Entry 2P8P (X-ray diffraction, 2.70 A resolution); this record covers chains A and B of the 3 polymer chains in the assembly.

# Chain A
Molecule: nmAb 2F5, light chain
Organism: Homo sapiens
Amino-acid sequence (214 residues; numbered 1 to 214; the number before each row is that of its first residue):
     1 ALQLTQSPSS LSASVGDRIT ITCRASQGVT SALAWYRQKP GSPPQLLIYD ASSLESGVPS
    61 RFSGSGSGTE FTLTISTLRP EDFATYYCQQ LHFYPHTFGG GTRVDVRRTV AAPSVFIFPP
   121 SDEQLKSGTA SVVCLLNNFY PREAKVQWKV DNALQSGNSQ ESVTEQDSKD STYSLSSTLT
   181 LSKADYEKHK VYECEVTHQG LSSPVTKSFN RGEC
Disulfide bonds: Cys23-Cys88, Cys134-Cys194

# Chain B
Molecule: nmAb 2F5, heavy chain
Organism: Homo sapiens
Amino-acid sequence (235 residues; each row starts with the number of its first residue; note: 1 number in that range is skipped by the numbering (no residue carries it; nothing is unmodelled there); a row labelled like 35A-35B holds insertion residues (35A, then the next letters in order)):
     1 RITLKESGPP LVKPTQTLTL TCSFSGFSLS DFGVG
35A-35B VG
    36 WIRQPPGKAL EWLAIIYSDD DKRYSPSLNT RLTITKDTSK NQVVLVM
82A-82C TRV
    83 SPVDTATYFC AHRRGPTT
100A-100N LFGVPIARGPVNAM
   101 DVWGQGITVT ISSTSTKGPS VFPLAP
   128 SSKSTAGGTA ALGCLVKDYF PEPVTVSWNS GALTSGVHTF PAVLQSSGLY SLSSVVTVPS
   188 SSLGTQTYTC NVNHKPSNTK VDKRVEPKSC
Disordered / not traced: 128-135, 190-192, 215-217
Disulfide bonds: Cys22-Cys92, Cys141-Cys197

# How chain A and chain B interact
Residue-residue contacts (78; chain A residue first):
  Thr30(A) - Arg100H(B)  hydrogen bond
  Ala32(A) - Arg100H(B)
  Ala32(A) - Asn100L(B)
  Leu33(A) - Asn100L(B)
  Ala34(A) - Asn100L(B)
  Ala34(A) - Ala100M(B)  hydrophobic
  Tyr36(A) - Ala100M(B)
  Tyr36(A) - Met100N(B)  hydrogen bond (side chain-backbone)
  Tyr36(A) - Trp103(B)
  Gln38(A) - Gln39(B)  hydrogen bond
  Pro43(A) - Phe91(B)  hydrophobic
  Pro43(A) - Gly104(B)
  Pro43(A) - Gln105(B)
  Pro44(A) - Leu45(B)  hydrophobic
  Pro44(A) - Trp103(B)
  Leu46(A) - Ala100M(B)  hydrophobic
  Leu46(A) - Asp101(B)
  Tyr49(A) - Arg96(B)
  Tyr49(A) - Gly100I(B)
  Tyr49(A) - Pro100J(B)  hydrophobic
  Tyr49(A) - Asn100L(B)
  Tyr49(A) - Ala100M(B)  hydrophobic
  Asp50(A) - Gly100I(B)
  Asp50(A) - Asn100L(B)  hydrogen bond
  Glu55(A) - Arg96(B)  salt bridge
  Glu55(A) - Asp101(B)
  Tyr87(A) - Gln39(B)  hydrogen bond
  Tyr87(A) - Lys43(B)  hydrogen bond (side chain-backbone)
  Tyr87(A) - Ala44(B)
  Tyr87(A) - Leu45(B)  hydrophobic
  Gln89(A) - Trp47(B)
  Gln89(A) - Met100N(B)
  Leu91(A) - Arg95(B)
  Leu91(A) - Val100K(B)
  Leu91(A) - Asn100L(B)
  Leu91(A) - Ala100M(B)
  His92(A) - Arg100H(B)  hydrogen bond
  Tyr94(A) - Tyr52(B)  hydrogen bond
  Tyr94(A) - Arg58(B)
  Pro95(A) - Trp47(B)  hydrophobic
  Pro95(A) - Pro61(B)
  His96(A) - Trp47(B)
  His96(A) - Arg95(B)
  Phe98(A) - Ile37(B)  hydrophobic
  Phe98(A) - Leu45(B)  hydrophobic
  Phe98(A) - Trp47(B)
  Phe98(A) - Trp103(B)  hydrophobic
  Phe116(A) - Ala138(B)  hydrophobic
  Phe118(A) - Leu124(B)
  Phe118(A) - Ala125(B)
  Phe118(A) - Ala138(B)
  Ser121(A) - Phe122(B)
  Ser121(A) - Pro123(B)
  Glu123(A) - Phe122(B)
  Glu123(A) - Lys210(B)  salt bridge
  Gln124(A) - Phe122(B)
  Thr129(A) - Lys144(B)
  Ser131(A) - Leu142(B)
  Ser131(A) - Lys144(B)
  Val133(A) - Leu124(B)  hydrophobic
  Leu135(A) - Phe167(B)  hydrophobic
  Leu135(A) - Val182(B)  hydrophobic
  Asn137(A) - His165(B)
  Asn137(A) - Thr184(B)
  Asn138(A) - His165(B)  hydrogen bond
  Gln160(A) - Val170(B)
  Gln160(A) - Leu171(B)  hydrogen bond (side chain-backbone)
  Gln160(A) - Gln172(B)
  Glu161(A) - Val170(B)
  Ser162(A) - Phe167(B)
  Ser162(A) - Pro168(B)  hydrogen bond (side chain-backbone)
  Val163(A) - Pro168(B)
  Thr164(A) - Phe167(B)
  Ser174(A) - His165(B)  hydrogen bond
  Ser174(A) - Phe167(B)
  Leu175(A) - Phe167(B)  hydrophobic
  Ser176(A) - Phe167(B)
  Ser176(A) - Ser180(B)  hydrogen bond
Interface residues without a listed pair, chain A (44 interface residues in all): Ser31, Gly99, Gly100, Pro119, Asp167
Interface residues without a listed pair, chain B (47 interface residues in all): Glu46, Ile50, Pro126, Thr136, Ala137, Leu139, Thr166

# Summary
44 residues of chain A and 47 residues of chain B are in contact, with 13 hydrogen bonds and 2 salt bridges.
Among the polar pairs are Glu55(A)-Arg96(B), Glu123(A)-Lys210(B) and Thr30(A)-Arg100H(B).
Chain A is nmAb 2F5, light chain and chain B is nmAb 2F5, heavy chain, both from Homo sapiens; the structure,
Crystal structure of the HIV-1 Cross Neutralizing Monoclonal Antibody 2F5 in complex with gp41 Peptide
LELDKWASLW[N-Ac], was determined by X-ray diffraction (same publication as 2P8L, 2P8M, 2PR4, 3D0V, 3DRO and
3DRQ).
